4QQB - chains A and X of the 3 polymer chains in the assembly; structure by X-ray diffraction, 2.80 A resolution.

== Chain A ==
Molecule: Protein sex-lethal
Organism: Drosophila melanogaster
Notes: fragment: rrm1-rrm2
UniProtKB: P19339 (SXL_DROME); numbering as in UniProt (aligned over 122-294)
Amino-acid sequence (176 residues; row label = number of the first residue in the row):
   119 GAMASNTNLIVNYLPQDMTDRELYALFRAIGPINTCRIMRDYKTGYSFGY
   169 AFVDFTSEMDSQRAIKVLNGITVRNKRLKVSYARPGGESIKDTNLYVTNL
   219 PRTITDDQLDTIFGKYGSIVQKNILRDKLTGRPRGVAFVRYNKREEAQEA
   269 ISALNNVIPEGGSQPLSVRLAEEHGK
Unresolved in the structure: 119-122, 292-294
Construct notes: expression tag (119-121)

== Chain X ==
Molecule: Upstream of N-ras, isoform A
Organism: Drosophila melanogaster
Notes: fragment: csd1
UniProtKB: Q9VSK3 (Q9VSK3_DROME); residues 5-72 here correspond to UniProt positions 185-252 (UniProt number = residue number + 180)
Amino-acid sequence (72 residues; row label = number of the first residue in the row):
     1 GAMATRETGIIEKLLHSYGFIQCCERQARLFFHFSQFSGNIDHLKIGDPV
    51 EFEMTYDRRTGKPIASQVSKIA
Construct notes: expression tag (1-4)

== Chain A / chain X interface ==
Contacting residue pairs (7):
  R158(A) - R59(X)
  Y160(A) - H33(X)
  Y160(A) - F34(X)  hydrogen bond (side chain-backbone)
  Y160(A) - S35(X)  hydrogen bond (backbone-side chain)
  T162(A) - R59(X)  hydrogen bond (backbone-side chain)
  G163(A) - R59(X)  hydrogen bond (backbone-side chain)
  Y164(A) - R59(X)
Other interface residues (no listed pair), chain A (6 interface residues in all): K161

== Overview ==
Chain A and chain X form an interface of 6 and 4 residues respectively, with 4 hydrogen bonds. Polar pairs
include Y160(A)-F34(X), Y160(A)-S35(X) and T162(A)-R59(X).
Here chain A is Protein sex-lethal and chain X is Upstream of N-ras, isoform A, both from Drosophila
melanogaster. Entry 4QQB (Structural basis for the assembly of the SXL-UNR translation regulatory complex) was
determined by X-ray diffraction.
